Entry 6OFH (electron microscopy, 3.70 A resolution); this record covers chains E and J of the 19 polymer chains in the assembly.

# Chain E (and J)
Protein: Protein PrgI
From: Salmonella typhimurium (strain SL1344)
Notes: chain J of this document is another copy of the same molecule, construct and numbering; everything in this record applies to it too
UniProtKB: A0A0H3NF82 (A0A0H3NF82_SALTS); numbering as in UniProt (aligned over 1-80)
Sequence (80 residues; numbered 1 to 80; the number before each row is that of its first residue):
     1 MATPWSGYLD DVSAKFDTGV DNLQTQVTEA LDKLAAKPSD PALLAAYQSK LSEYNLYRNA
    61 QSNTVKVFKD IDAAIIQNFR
Disordered / not traced: 1-2
What the authors report for this chain:
  - mutagenesis - D10A, D11A, V20A, S49A, E53A, N55A, R58A, N63A, N78A: unchanged binding to SipD
  - mutagenesis - L31A, L56A: abolished binding to SipD
  - self-association interface (contacts with another copy of this molecule); pairs are residue here / residue on that copy: L56-K69 (citing earlier work)
  - mutagenesis - Q77M, R80E: decreased signaling in response to SipB
  - mutagenesis - K66E, D70K: decreased localization to needle filaments
  - mutagenesis - K66E, D70K: abolished growth in response to invasion of cultured epithelial cells
  - mutagenesis - V65A: abolished stability
  - mutagenesis - R80K: increased signaling

# Chain E / chain J interface
Contacting residue pairs (14; chain E residue first):
  K15(E) - D32(J)  salt bridge
  K15(E) - A35(J)
  G19(E) - A35(J)
  V20(E) - A35(J)
  E53(E) - S39(J)  hydrogen bond
  L56(E) - S39(J)
  T64(E) - Y47(J)
  V67(E) - L51(J)  hydrophobic
  F68(E) - Y47(J)
  F68(E) - L51(J)  hydrophobic
  A74(E) - N59(J)
  N78(E) - S62(J)  hydrogen bond
  N78(E) - N63(J)  hydrogen bond
  R80(E) - K66(J)
Interface residues without a listed pair, chain E (15 interface residues in all): V12, F16, I71, I75
Interface residues without a listed pair, chain J (17 interface residues in all): T28, L31, L34, A36, P38, Y54, N55, R58

# In short
15 residues of chain E and 17 residues of chain J are in contact; the contacts include 3 hydrogen bonds and 1
salt bridge. Among the polar pairs are K15(E)-D32(J), E53(E)-S39(J) and N78(E)-S62(J). From the paper: L31A
and L56A of chain E abolish binding to SipD; a self-association interface involving L56(E); 17 substitutions
were tested in all.
Chain E and chain J are both Protein PrgI (Salmonella typhimurium (strain SL1344)); the structure, Structure
of Salmonella type III secretion system needle filament, was determined by electron microscopy together with
6OFE, 6OFF and 6OFG from the same study.
